PDB entry 7W8G | electron microscopy, 2.52 A resolution | chains D and F of the 12 polymer chains in the assembly

Chain D:
Protein: DNA replication licensing factor MCM4
Source organism: Saccharomyces cerevisiae S288C
Notes: EC 3.6.4.12
UniProtKB: P30665 (MCM4_YEAST); residue numbers follow UniProt; this construct covers 1-933
Chain sequence (933 residues; each row starts with the number of its first residue):
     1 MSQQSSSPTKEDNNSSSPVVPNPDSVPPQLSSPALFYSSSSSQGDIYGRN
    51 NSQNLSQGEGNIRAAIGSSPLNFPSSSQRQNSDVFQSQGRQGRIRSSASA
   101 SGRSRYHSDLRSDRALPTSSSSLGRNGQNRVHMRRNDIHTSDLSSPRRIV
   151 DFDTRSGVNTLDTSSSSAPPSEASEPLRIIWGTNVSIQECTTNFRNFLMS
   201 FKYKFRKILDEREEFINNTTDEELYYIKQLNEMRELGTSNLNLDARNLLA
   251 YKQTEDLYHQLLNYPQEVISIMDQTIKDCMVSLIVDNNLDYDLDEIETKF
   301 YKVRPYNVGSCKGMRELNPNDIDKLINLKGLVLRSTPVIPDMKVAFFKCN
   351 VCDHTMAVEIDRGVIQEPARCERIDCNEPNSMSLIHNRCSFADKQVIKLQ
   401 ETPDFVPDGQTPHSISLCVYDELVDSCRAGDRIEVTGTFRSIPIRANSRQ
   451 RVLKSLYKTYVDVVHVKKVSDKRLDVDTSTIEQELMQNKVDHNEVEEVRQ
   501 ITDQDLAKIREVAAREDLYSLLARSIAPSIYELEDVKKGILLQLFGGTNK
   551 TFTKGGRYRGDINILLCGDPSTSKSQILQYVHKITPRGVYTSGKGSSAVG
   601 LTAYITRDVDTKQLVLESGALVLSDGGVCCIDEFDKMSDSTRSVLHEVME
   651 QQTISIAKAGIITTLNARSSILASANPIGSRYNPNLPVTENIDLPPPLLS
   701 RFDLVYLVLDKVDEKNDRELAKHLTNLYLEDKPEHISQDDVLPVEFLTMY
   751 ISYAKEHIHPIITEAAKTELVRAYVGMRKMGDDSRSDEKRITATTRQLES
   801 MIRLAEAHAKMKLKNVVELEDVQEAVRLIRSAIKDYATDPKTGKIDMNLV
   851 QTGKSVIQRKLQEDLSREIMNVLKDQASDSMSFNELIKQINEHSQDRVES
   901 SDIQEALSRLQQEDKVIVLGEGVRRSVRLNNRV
Unresolved in the structure: 1-175, 734-738, 785-787, 854-933
Ion coordination: Zn2+: Cys349, Cys352, Cys371, Cys376; Mg2+: Ser575 (together with ATP-gamma-S)
Small-molecule neighbours:
  - ATP-gamma-S (AGS; phosphothiophosphoric acid-adenylate ester), molecule 1: Ser529, Ile530, Tyr531, Leu533, Asp569, Pro570, Ser571, Thr572, Ser573, Lys574, Ser575, Gln576, Glu633, Asn676, Leu720, His723, Leu724
  - ATP-gamma-S (AGS), molecule 2: Glu650, Pro697, Arg701, Thr795, Arg796, Glu799
Curated features (UniProtKB/Swiss-Prot):
  - motif: Ser700 to Asp703 (Arginine finger)
  - binding site (ATP): Gly568 to Ser575
  - modified residue (Phosphoserine): Ser52, Ser56, Ser69
From the paper describing this entry:
  - post-translational modification sites: Thr140, Ser141 (citing earlier work)

Chain F:
Protein: DNA replication licensing factor MCM6
Source organism: Saccharomyces cerevisiae S288C
Notes: EC 3.6.4.12
UniProtKB: P53091 (MCM6_YEAST); numbering as in UniProt (aligned over 1-1017)
Chain sequence (1017 residues; row label = number of the first residue in the row):
     1 MSSPFPADTPSSNRPSNSSPPPSSIGAGFGSSSGLDSQIGSRLHFPSSSQ
    51 PHVSNSQTGPFVNDSTQFSSQRLQTDGSATNDMEGNEPARSFKSRALNHV
   101 KKVDDVTGEKVREAFEQFLEDFSVQSTDTGEVEKVYRAQIEFMKIYDLNT
   151 IYIDYQHLSMRENGALAMAISEQYYRFLPFLQKGLRRVVRKYAPELLNTS
   201 DSLKRSEGDEGQADEDEQQDDDMNGSSLPRDSGSSAAPGNGTSAMATRSI
   251 TTSTSPEQTERVFQISFFNLPTVHRIRDIRSEKIGSLLSISGTVTRTSEV
   301 RPELYKASFTCDMCRAIVDNVEQSFKYTEPTFCPNPSCENRAFWTLNVTR
   351 SRFLDWQKVRIQENANEIPTGSMPRTLDVILRGDSVERAKPGDRCKFTGV
   401 EIVVPDVTQLGLPGVKPSSTLDTRGISKTTEGLNSGVTGLRSLGVRDLTY
   451 KISFLACHVISIGSNIGASSPDANSNNRETELQMAANLQANNVYQDNERD
   501 QEVFLNSLSSDEINELKEMVKDEHIYDKLVRSIAPAVFGHEAVKKGILLQ
   551 MLGGVHKSTVEGIKLRGDINICVVGDPSTSKSQFLKYVVGFAPRSVYTSG
   601 KASSAAGLTAAVVRDEEGGDYTIEAGALMLADNGICCIDEFDKMDISDQV
   651 AIHEAMEQQTISIAKAGIHATLNARTSILAAANPVGGRYNRKLSLRGNLN
   701 MTAPIMSRFDLFFVILDDCNEKIDTELASHIVDLHMKRDEAIEPPFSAEQ
   751 LRRYIKYARTFKPILTKEARSYLVEKYKELRKDDAQGFSRSSYRITVRQL
   801 ESMIRLSEAIARANCVDEITPSFIAEAYDLLRQSIIRVDVDDVEMDEEFD
   851 NIESQSHAASGNNDDNDDGTGSGVITSEPPADIEEGQSEATARPGTSEKK
   901 KTTVTYDKYVSMMNMIVRKIAEVDREGAEELTAVDIVDWYLLQKENDLGS
   951 LAEYWEERRLAFKVIKRLVKDRILMEIHGTRHNLRDLENEENENNKTVYV
  1001 IHPNCEVLDQLEPQDSS
Unresolved in the structure: 1-100, 200-259, 434-440, 468-497, 844-1017
Ion coordination: Zn2+: Cys311, Cys314, Cys333, Cys338; Mg2+: Ser582 (together with ATP-gamma-S)
Small-molecule neighbours:
  - ATP-gamma-S (AGS; phosphothiophosphoric acid-adenylate ester), molecule 1: Ala536, Val537, Phe538, His540, Pro577, Ser578, Thr579, Ser580, Lys581, Ser582, Gln583, Asn683, Leu727, His730, Ile731
  - ATP-gamma-S (AGS), molecule 2: Ser707, Arg708, Val797, Arg798, Glu801
Curated features (UniProtKB/Swiss-Prot):
  - motif: Ser707 to Asp710 (Arginine finger)
  - binding site (ATP): Gly575 to Ser582
  - modified residue: Ser78 (Phosphoserine), Ser249 (Phosphoserine), Ser372 (Phosphoserine), Thr766 (Phosphothreonine)

Chain D / chain F interface:
Contacting residue pairs - 190 pairs, chain D then chain F:
  Ser335(D) with Arg375(F), hydrogen bond
  Thr336(D) with Arg375(F), hydrogen bond (backbone-side chain)
  Pro337(D) with Arg375(F)
  Val338(D) with Ile279(F); Arg280(F); Ile452(F)
  Ile339(D) with Ser281(F); Gln409(F); Leu412(F), hydrophobic
  Pro340(D) with Ser281(F); Ile284(F), hydrophobic; Val403(F), hydrophobic; Tyr450(F); Ile452(F), hydrophobic
  Asp341(D) with Pro417(F)
  Met342(D) with Leu448(F), hydrophobic; Tyr450(F), hydrophobic
  Val351(D) with Lys102(F), hydrogen bond (backbone-side chain); Phe332(F), hydrophobic
  Cys352(D) with Lys102(F); Val103(F), hydrogen bond (backbone-backbone)
  Asp353(D) with Lys102(F); Val103(F)
  His354(D) with Val103(F)
  Ile360(D) with Pro417(F), hydrophobic
  Gly363(D) with Val415(F); Lys416(F); Pro417(F); Ser418(F), hydrogen bond (backbone-backbone)
  Val364(D) with Ser418(F); Thr420(F)
  Ile365(D) with Ser418(F), hydrogen bond (backbone-backbone); Ser419(F); Thr420(F), hydrogen bond (backbone-backbone); Leu448(F), hydrophobic
  Gln366(D) with Thr420(F); Asp422(F)
  Glu367(D) with Ser419(F), hydrogen bond; Thr420(F), hydrogen bond (backbone-backbone); Leu421(F); Asp422(F), hydrogen bond (backbone-backbone)
  Ala369(D) with Leu421(F), hydrophobic; Asp422(F)
  Arg370(D) with Gly425(F)
  Arg373(D) with Lys101(F), hydrogen bond (side chain-backbone); Val103(F)
  Asp375(D) with Lys101(F)
  Glu378(D) with Arg341(F), salt bridge
  Asn380(D) with Leu421(F)
  Ile385(D) with Tyr175(F)
  His386(D) with Val403(F); Tyr450(F), hydrogen bond
  Asn387(D) with Tyr175(F); Phe325(F); Ile402(F); Val403(F), hydrogen bond (side chain-backbone)
  Arg388(D) with Tyr175(F); Arg176(F)
  Phe391(D) with Ser281(F); Ile284(F), hydrophobic; Val403(F), hydrophobic
  Ala392(D) with Ser281(F), hydrogen bond (backbone-side chain)
  Asp393(D) with Arg280(F); Ser281(F), hydrogen bond (side chain-backbone); Glu282(F)
  Lys394(D) with Pro413(F), hydrogen bond (side chain-backbone)
  Ser416(D) with Pro413(F)
  Cys418(D) with Pro413(F), hydrophobic
  Asp425(D) with Arg277(F); Arg280(F), salt bridge; Arg375(F), salt bridge
  Arg428(D) with Pro369(F); Ser372(F)
  Ala429(D) with Gly371(F); Ser372(F)
  Ile442(D) with Leu412(F); Pro413(F), hydrophobic; Gly414(F); Lys416(F)
  Arg445(D) with Leu410(F); Asp447(F), salt bridge
  Ser448(D) with Leu410(F)
  Arg451(D) with Val445(F), hydrogen bond (side chain-backbone); Arg446(F); Asp447(F), salt bridge
  Lys458(D) with Gly411(F); Pro413(F)
  Tyr460(D) with Pro413(F), hydrophobic; Gly414(F)
  Gln483(D) with Arg275(F)
  Glu484(D) with Arg275(F), salt bridge; Pro369(F)
  Gln487(D) with Asp278(F); Arg280(F)
  Asp491(D) with Arg280(F), salt bridge
  Lys550(D) with His735(F); Arg738(F)
  Phe552(D) with Arg738(F); Asp739(F)
  Thr553(D) with Asp739(F), hydrogen bond (backbone-side chain)
  Lys554(D) with Ile466(F); Asp739(F), hydrogen bond (backbone-side chain)
  Tyr558(D) with His735(F)
  Arg587(D) with Thr370(F); Gly371(F)
  Ala603(D) with Met373(F), hydrophobic
  Arg607(D) with Glu617(F), salt bridge
  Asp610(D) with Gly411(F); Leu412(F); Pro413(F)
  Thr611(D) with Thr408(F); Leu412(F)
  Gln613(D) with Thr408(F); Glu616(F)
  Leu616(D) with Met373(F); Pro374(F)
  Glu617(D) with Met373(F)
  Ser618(D) with Gly371(F), hydrogen bond (side chain-backbone); Met373(F)
  Val622(D) with Thr370(F); Gly371(F); Met373(F), hydrophobic
  Asp625(D) with Thr370(F), hydrogen bond
  Ser640(D) with Lys601(F)
  Ser643(D) with Lys601(F); Glu640(F); Lys643(F)
  His646(D) with Glu640(F), salt bridge; Lys643(F)
  Glu647(D) with Tyr597(F); Ser599(F)
  Glu650(D) with Gln583(F)
  Gln651(D) with Tyr597(F), hydrogen bond; Asp639(F)
  Ser655(D) with Tyr597(F); Ser599(F); Ala602(F)
  Ile656(D) with Ala602(F), hydrophobic
  Ala657(D) with Thr598(F); Ala602(F), hydrogen bond (backbone-backbone); Ser603(F); Ser604(F), hydrogen bond (backbone-backbone); Gly607(F)
  Lys658(D) with Ala602(F); Ser604(F); Gly607(F); Glu624(F)
  Ala659(D) with Ala611(F), hydrophobic; Glu624(F)
  Ile662(D) with Gly607(F); Ala625(F); Gly626(F); Ala627(F); Leu630(F), hydrophobic
  Thr663(D) with Gln362(F)
  Thr664(D) with Ala365(F)
  Leu665(D) with Met373(F), hydrophobic; Pro374(F)
  Asn666(D) with Thr370(F)
  Arg668(D) with Thr370(F)
  Pro696(D) with Gly686(F); Arg688(F)
  Pro697(D) with Asn683(F); Gly687(F)
  Ile762(D) with Met736(F)
  Thr763(D) with Met736(F)
  Glu764(D) with Met736(F)
  Lys767(D) with Ser729(F); Val732(F); Asp733(F), salt bridge; Met736(F)
  Leu770(D) with Val732(F), hydrophobic
  Val771(D) with Ser729(F)
  Tyr774(D) with Ala728(F), hydrophobic
  Val775(D) with Thr725(F)
  Arg778(D) with Asp717(F), salt bridge; Asp718(F); Cys719(F), hydrogen bond; Asp724(F), salt bridge
  Lys779(D) with Glu721(F), salt bridge
  Asp782(D) with Cys719(F); Glu721(F)
  Thr792(D) with Arg688(F)
  Thr794(D) with Ser578(F)
  Thr795(D) with Ile731(F)
  Arg796(D) with Ser578(F), hydrogen bond
  Leu798(D) with Ala728(F), hydrophobic
  Glu799(D) with His735(F), salt bridge
  Ile802(D) with Val732(F), hydrophobic; His735(F)
Interface residues without a listed pair, chain D (119 interface residues in all): Asn350, Gln395, Val396, Tyr420, Val424, Ile444, Asn447, Thr480, Ile481, Ala598, Lys612, Leu614, Leu623, Gly626, Val644, Ile654, Ile661, Ser700, Glu788
Interface residues without a listed pair, chain F (105 interface residues in all): Gly285, Ile368, Glu401, Ile426, Lys451, Pro577, Ser582, Lys586, Ala606, Leu608, Val613, Arg614, Leu727, Leu734, Ala748

Overview:
119 residues of chain D face 105 of chain F across their interface; the contacts include 26 hydrogen bonds and
14 salt bridges. Polar pairs include Glu378(D)-Arg341(F), Asp425(D)-Arg280(F) and Asp425(D)-Arg375(F). One
ATP-gamma-S molecule is bound between chain D and chain F. Ligands of chain D: ATP-gamma-S. The paper reports
modification sites Thr140(D) and Ser141(D).
Chain D is DNA replication licensing factor MCM4 and chain F is DNA replication licensing factor MCM6, both
from Saccharomyces cerevisiae S288C; the structure, Cryo-EM structure of MCM double hexamer, was determined by
electron microscopy, deposited together with 7V3U and 7V3V.
